PDB entry 3RYI | X-ray diffraction, 2.40 A resolution | chains D and E of the 5 polymer chains in the assembly

# Chain D
Name: Tubulin beta chain
Organism: Ovis aries
UniProt: D0VWY9 (D0VWY9_SHEEP); the author numbering skips numbers that UniProt does not, so the offset changes along the chain: 1-44 = UniProt 1-44; 47-360 = UniProt 45-358; 369-455 = UniProt 359-445
Amino-acid sequence (445 residues; numbered 1 to 455; 10 numbers in that range are skipped by the numbering (no residue carries them; nothing is unmodelled there); the number before each row is that of its first residue):
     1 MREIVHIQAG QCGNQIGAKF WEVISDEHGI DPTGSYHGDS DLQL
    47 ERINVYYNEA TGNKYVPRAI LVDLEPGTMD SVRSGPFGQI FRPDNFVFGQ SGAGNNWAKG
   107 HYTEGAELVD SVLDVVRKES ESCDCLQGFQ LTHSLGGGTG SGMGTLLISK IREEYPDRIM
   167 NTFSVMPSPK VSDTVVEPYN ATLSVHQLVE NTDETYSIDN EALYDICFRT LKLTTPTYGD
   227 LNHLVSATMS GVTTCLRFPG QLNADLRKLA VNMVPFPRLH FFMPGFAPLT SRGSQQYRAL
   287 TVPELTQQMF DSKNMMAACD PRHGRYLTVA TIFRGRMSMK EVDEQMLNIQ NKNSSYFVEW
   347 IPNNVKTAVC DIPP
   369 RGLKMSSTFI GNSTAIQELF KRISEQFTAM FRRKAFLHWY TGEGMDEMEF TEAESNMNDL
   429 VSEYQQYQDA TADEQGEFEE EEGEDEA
Disordered / not traced: 442-455
Residues lining bound ligands: GDP (guanosine-5'-diphosphate): Gly-10, Gln-11, Cys-12, Gln-15, Ile-16, Asp-69, Asn-101, Ser-140, Gly-142, Gly-143, Gly-144, Thr-145, Gly-146, Ser-147, Val-171, Pro-173, Val-177, Ser-178, Asp-179, Glu-183, Asn-206, Leu-209, Tyr-224, Leu-227, Asn-228

# Chain E
Name: Stathmin-4
Organism: Rattus norvegicus
UniProt: P63043 (STMN4_RAT); residues 5-145 here correspond to UniProt positions 49-189 (UniProt number = residue number + 44)
Amino-acid sequence (143 residues; row label = number of the first residue in the row):
     3 XADMEVIELN KATSGQSWEV ILKPPSFDGV PEFNASLPRR RDPSLEEIQK KLEAAEERRK
    63 YQEAELLKHL AEKREHEREV IQKAIEENNN FIKMAKEKLA QKMESNKENR EAHLAAMLER
   123 LQEKDKHAEE VRKNKELKEE ASR
Disordered / not traced: 3, 35-40
Sequence notes: engineered mutation Ala-14 (Cys58 in P63043), Trp-20 (Phe64 in P63043)
Modified positions: ACE (acetyl group) at position 3
Curated features (UniProtKB/Swiss-Prot):
  - modified residue: Ser-46 (Phosphoserine)

# How chain D and chain E interact
Pairs across the interface (28; chain D residue first):
  Tyr-108(D) / His-129(E)  hydrogen bond
  Tyr-108(D) / Ala-130(E)  hydrophobic
  Tyr-108(D) / Val-133(E)  hydrophobic
  Tyr-108(D) / Arg-134(E)  hydrogen bond (backbone-side chain)
  Thr-109(D) / Lys-137(E)
  Ala-112(D) / Arg-134(E)
  Ser-155(D) / Leu-123(E)
  Lys-156(D) / Asp-127(E)  salt bridge
  Arg-158(D) / Met-119(E)
  Arg-158(D) / Leu-123(E)
  Glu-159(D) / Leu-120(E)
  Glu-159(D) / Gln-124(E)
  Glu-159(D) / Asp-127(E)
  Pro-162(D) / Met-119(E)  hydrophobic
  Pro-162(D) / Leu-120(E)  hydrophobic
  Gln-193(D) / Lys-126(E)
  Asn-197(D) / Leu-123(E)
  Asn-197(D) / Lys-126(E)
  Thr-409(D) / Lys-140(E)
  Gly-410(D) / Lys-137(E)
  Gly-410(D) / Lys-140(E)
  Glu-411(D) / Val-133(E)
  Glu-411(D) / Lys-137(E)  salt bridge
  Gly-412(D) / Val-133(E)
  Gly-412(D) / Asn-136(E)
  Gly-412(D) / Lys-137(E)
  Glu-417(D) / His-129(E)  salt bridge
  Glu-417(D) / Val-133(E)
Interface residues without a listed pair, chain D (18 interface residues in all): Glu-110, Glu-196, Met-413

# Summary
18 residues of chain D face 13 of chain E across their interface; the contacts include 2 hydrogen bonds and 3
salt bridges. Polar pairs include Lys-156(D)/Asp-127(E), Glu-411(D)/Lys-137(E) and Glu-417(D)/His-129(E).
Chain D binds GDP.
Here chain D is Tubulin beta chain (Ovis aries) and chain E is Stathmin-4 (Rattus norvegicus). Entry 3RYI
(GDP-Tubulin: rb3 stathmin-like domain complex) was determined by X-ray diffraction, deposited together with
3RYC, 3RYF and 3RYH.
